PDB entry 8YAR | electron microscopy, 3.60 A resolution | chains C and F of the 6 polymer chains in the assembly

Chain C:
Name: Alpha-tubulin N-acetyltransferase 2
From: Caenorhabditis elegans
Notes: EC 2.3.1.108
Reference sequence: Q23192 (ATAT2_CAEEL); numbering as in UniProt (aligned over 1-263)
Amino-acid sequence (263 residues; numbered 1 to 263; the number before each row is that of its first residue):
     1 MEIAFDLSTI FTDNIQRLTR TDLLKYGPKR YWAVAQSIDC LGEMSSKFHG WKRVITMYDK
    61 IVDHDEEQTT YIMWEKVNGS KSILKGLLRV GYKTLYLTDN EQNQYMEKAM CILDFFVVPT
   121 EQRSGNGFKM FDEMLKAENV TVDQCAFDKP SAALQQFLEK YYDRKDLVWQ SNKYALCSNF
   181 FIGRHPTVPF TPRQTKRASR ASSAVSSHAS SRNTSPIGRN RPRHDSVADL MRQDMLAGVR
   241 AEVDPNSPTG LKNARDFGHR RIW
Disordered / not traced: 190-263
Ligand contacts: acetyl coenzyme A (ACO): Phe48, His49, Phe115, Phe116, Val117, Glu121, Gln122, Arg123, Ser124, Gly125, Asn126, Gly127, Phe128, Ser151, Ala153, Leu154, Gln156, Phe157, Lys160, Tyr161

Chain F:
Name: Tubulin beta-1 chain
From: Caenorhabditis elegans
Reference sequence: P12456 (TBB1_CAEEL); numbering as in UniProt (aligned over 1-441)
Amino-acid sequence (441 residues; each row starts with the number of its first residue):
     1 MREIVHIQAG QCGNQIGSKF WEVISDEHGI DPSGQYVGDS DLQLERINVY YNEAGSNKYV
    61 PRAVLVDLEP GTMDSVRSGP FGQLFRPDNY VFGQSGAGNN WAKGHYTEGA ELVDNVLDVV
   121 RKEAESTDCL QGFQLTHSLG GGTGSGMGTL LISKIREEYP DRIMNTFSVV PSPKVSDTVV
   181 EPYNATLSVH QLVENTDSTF CIDNEALYDI CFRTLKLTTP TYGDLNHLVS ATMSGVTTCL
   241 RFPGQLNADL RKLAVNMVPF PRLHFFMPGF APLTSRSNQQ YRAITVPELT QQCFDAKNMM
   301 AACDPRHGRY LTAAAIFRGR MSMKEVDEQM LNIQNKNSSY FVDWIPNNVK TAVCDIPPRG
   361 LKMSATFIGN STAIQELFKR ISEQFTAMFR RKAFLHWYTG EGMDEMEFTE AESNMNDLVS
   421 EYQQYQEAAA DEDAAEAFDG E
Disordered / not traced: 428-441
Ligand contacts: phosphomethylphosphonic acid guanylate ester (G2P): Gly10, Gln11, Cys12, Gln15, Ile16, Glu69, Gly96, Ala97, Asn99, Ser138, Gly140, Gly141, Gly142, Thr143, Gly144, Ser145, Val169, Asp177, Thr178, Asn204, Tyr222, Asn226
Curated features (UniProtKB/Swiss-Prot):
  - binding site (GTP): Gln11, Glu69, Ser138, Gly142, Thr143, Gly144, Asn204, Asn226
  - binding site (Mg(2+)): Glu69

Chain C / chain F interface:
Contacting residue pairs (5):
  Lys29(C) - Ser78(F)
  Trp32(C) - Ser78(F)
  Trp32(C) - Gly79(F)
  Trp32(C) - Pro80(F)
  Ser80(C) - Asp31(F)
Other interface residues (no listed pair), chain C (5 interface residues in all): Ala4, Arg30
Other interface residues (no listed pair), chain F (5 interface residues in all): Pro32

Summary:
The chain C/chain F interface involves 5 residues from each chain. Chain C binds acetyl coenzyme A. Ligands of
chain F: phosphomethylphosphonic acid guanylate ester. UniProt lists 8 GTP-binding residues and Mg2+-binding
residue Glu69(F) on chain F.
Here chain C is Alpha-tubulin N-acetyltransferase 2 and chain F is Tubulin beta-1 chain, both from
Caenorhabditis elegans. Entry 8YAR (ATAT-2 bound K40R MEC-12/MEC-7 microtubule) was determined by electron
microscopy together with 8Y9F, 8YAJ and 8YAL from the same study.
